PDB entry 8WUL | X-ray diffraction, 2.36 A resolution | chains C and D of the 5 polymer chains in the assembly

# Chain C
Molecule: TCR alpha chain
Organism: Mus musculus
Notes: engineered mutation(s): T159C
Chain sequence (198 residues; numbered 1 to 198; the number before each row is that of its first residue):
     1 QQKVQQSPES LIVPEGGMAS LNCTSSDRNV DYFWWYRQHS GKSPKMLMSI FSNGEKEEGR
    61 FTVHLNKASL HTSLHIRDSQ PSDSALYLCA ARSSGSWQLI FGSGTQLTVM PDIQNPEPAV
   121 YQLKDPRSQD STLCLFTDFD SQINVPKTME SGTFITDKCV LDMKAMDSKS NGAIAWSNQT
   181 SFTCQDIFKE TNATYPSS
Disordered / not traced: 1-2, 178-198
Cystine bridges: Cys23-Cys89

# Chain D
Molecule: TCR beta chain
Organism: Mus musculus
Notes: engineered mutation(s): K51M, E100H, S170C
Chain sequence (239 residues; each row starts with the number of its first residue):
     1 KIIQKPKYLV AVTGSEKILI CEQYLGHNAM YWYRQSAKKP LEFMFSYSYQ MLMDNQTASS
    61 RFQPQSSKKN HLDLQITALK PDDSATYFCA SSQDRGDSAH TLYFGSGTRL TVLEDLRNVT
   121 PPKVSLFEPS KAEIANKQKA TLVCLARGFF PDHVELSWWV NGKEVHSGVC TDPQAYKESN
   181 YSYCLSSRLR VSATFWHNPR NHFRCQVQFH GLSEEDKWPE GSPKPVTQNI SAEAWGRAD
Cystine bridges: Cys21-Cys89, Cys144-Cys205

# Chain C / chain D interface
Disulfides between the chains: Cys159(C)-Cys170(D)
Residue-residue contacts - 103 pairs, chain C then chain D:
  Trp34(C) with Ala99(D); His100(D), hydrogen bond (side chain-backbone)
  Tyr36(C) with Leu102(D), hydrogen bond (side chain-backbone); Phe104(D), hydrophobic
  Gln38(C) with Gln35(D), hydrogen bond; Phe88(D)
  Lys42(C) with Phe88(D)
  Ser43(C) with Phe104(D); Gly105(D), hydrogen bond (side chain-backbone); Ser106(D)
  Pro44(C) with Phe88(D); Phe104(D)
  Met46(C) with Thr101(D)
  Leu86(C) with Pro40(D), hydrophobic
  Leu88(C) with Pro40(D), hydrophobic; Leu41(D), hydrophobic
  Arg92(C) with Gly96(D); Asp97(D), hydrogen bond (side chain-backbone); Ser98(D); Ala99(D), hydrogen bond (side chain-backbone)
  Ser96(C) with Asp97(D)
  Trp97(C) with Tyr31(D); Ser46(D), hydrogen bond (backbone-side chain); Ser48(D); Met53(D), hydrophobic; Arg95(D); Gly96(D); Asp97(D)
  Gln98(C) with Tyr33(D); Phe43(D); Ser46(D); Asp54(D), hydrogen bond
  Leu99(C) with Tyr33(D), hydrogen bond (backbone-side chain)
  Ile100(C) with Phe43(D), hydrophobic; Gln56(D)
  Phe101(C) with Tyr33(D), hydrophobic; Lys39(D); Leu41(D), hydrophobic; Phe104(D), hydrophobic
  Gly102(C) with Pro40(D)
  Ser103(C) with Pro40(D)
  Glu117(C) with Lys137(D), hydrogen bond (backbone-side chain)
  Ala119(C) with Lys137(D)
  Tyr121(C) with Ser130(D); Ala132(D); Glu133(D); Lys137(D)
  Gln122(C) with Ser130(D)
  Leu123(C) with Phe127(D); Glu128(D); Ser130(D); Thr141(D); Val143(D), hydrophobic
  Lys124(C) with Phe127(D); Glu128(D), hydrogen bond (backbone-backbone)
  Asp125(C) with Ser125(D); Leu126(D); Phe127(D)
  Pro126(C) with Leu126(D); Glu128(D)
  Arg127(C) with Val124(D), hydrogen bond (side chain-backbone); Ser231(D); Ala232(D)
  Ser131(C) with Phe127(D); Arg147(D)
  Thr132(C) with Phe127(D)
  Leu133(C) with Phe127(D), hydrophobic; Val143(D), hydrophobic
  Leu135(C) with Thr141(D)
  Thr137(C) with Lys137(D); Arg190(D)
  Asp138(C) with Lys137(D), salt bridge; Arg190(D), salt bridge
  Phe154(C) with Lys177(D); Glu178(D)
  Thr156(C) with Asp172(D); Ser186(D)
  Asp157(C) with Tyr176(D), hydrogen bond
  Cys159(C) with Cys170(D), disulfide; Thr171(D); Arg188(D), hydrogen bond (backbone-side chain)
  Val160(C) with Cys170(D), hydrogen bond (backbone-side chain)
  Leu161(C) with Gly168(D); Val169(D); Cys170(D), hydrophobic; Arg188(D); Arg190(D)
  Asp162(C) with Ser167(D); Gly168(D), hydrogen bond (backbone-backbone)
  Met163(C) with Lys139(D); Ser167(D); Gly168(D); Arg190(D)
  Lys164(C) with Ser167(D), hydrogen bond
  Ser170(C) with Arg188(D), hydrogen bond (backbone-side chain); Arg190(D), hydrogen bond
  Asn171(C) with Arg188(D)
  Gly172(C) with Arg188(D)
  Ile174(C) with Val143(D), hydrophobic; Ser186(D)
  Trp176(C) with Leu145(D), hydrophobic; Arg147(D); Cys184(D), hydrophobic
Other interface residues (no listed pair), chain C (51 interface residues in all): Ser40, Gly95, Gly104, Ile155
Other interface residues (no listed pair), chain D (58 interface residues in all): Pro129, Asn136, Pro173, Ser187, Glu233

# In short
The interface between chain C and chain D involves 51 residues on one side and 58 on the other, with 1
disulfide bond, 19 hydrogen bonds and 2 salt bridges. Polar contacts include Asp138(C)-Lys137(D),
Asp138(C)-Arg190(D) and Trp34(C)-His100(D).
Chain C is TCR alpha chain and chain D is TCR beta chain, both from Mus musculus; the structure, Crystal
structure of affinity enhanced TCR in complex with HLA-A*11:01 bound to KRAS-G12V peptide (VVGAVGVGK), was
determined by X-ray diffraction, deposited together with 8WTE.
